Entry 5D1B (X-ray diffraction, 2.90 A resolution); this record covers chain A.

== Chain A ==
Name: Histone deacetylase 8
Source organism: Homo sapiens
Notes: EC 3.5.1.98
UniProt: Q9BY41 (HDAC8_HUMAN); residue numbers follow UniProt; this construct covers 1-377
Sequence (389 residues; numbered 1 to 389; the number before each row is that of its first residue):
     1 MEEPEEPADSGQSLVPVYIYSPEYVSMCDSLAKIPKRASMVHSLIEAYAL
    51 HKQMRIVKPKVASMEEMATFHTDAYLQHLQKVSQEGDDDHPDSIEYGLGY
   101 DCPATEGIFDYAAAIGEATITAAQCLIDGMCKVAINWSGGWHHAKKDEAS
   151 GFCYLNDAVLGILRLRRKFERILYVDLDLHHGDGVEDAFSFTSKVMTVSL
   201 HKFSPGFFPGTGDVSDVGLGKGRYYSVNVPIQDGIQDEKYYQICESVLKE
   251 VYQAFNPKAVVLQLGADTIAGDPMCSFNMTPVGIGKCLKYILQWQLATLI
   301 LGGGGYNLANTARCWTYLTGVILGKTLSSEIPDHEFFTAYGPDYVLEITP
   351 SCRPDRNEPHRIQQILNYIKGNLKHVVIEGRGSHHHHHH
Not modelled in the structure: 1-13, 87-94, 378-389
Construct notes: engineered mutation Glu-117 (Gly in Q9BY41); expression tag (378-389)
Swiss-Prot annotation at these positions:
  - active site: His-143 (Proton acceptor)
  - binding site (substrate): Asp-101, Gly-151, Tyr-306
  - binding site (a divalent metal cation): Asp-178, His-180, Asp-267
  - modified residue: Ser-39 (Phosphoserine)
  - natural variant: His-180 (H180R: In CDLS5), Thr-311 (T311M: In CDLS5), Gly-320 (G320R: In CDLS5), His-334 (H334R: In CDLS5)
  - mutagenesis: Ser-39 (S39A: Enhances the deacetylase activity; S39E: Decreases the deacetylase activity), Asp-101 (D101A: Complete loss of catalytical activity. Complete loss of catalytical activity; when associated with F-306; D101E: Partial loss of catalytical activity ...), His-142 to His-143 (Strongly reduces histone deacetylase activity), His-143 (H143A: Loss of catalytic activity), Tyr-306 (Y306F: Loss of catalytic activity. Complete loss of catalytic activity; when associated with A-101)
Ion coordination: K+ site 1: Asp-176, Asp-178, His-180, Ser-199, Leu-200; Zn2+: Asp-178, His-180, Asp-267 (together with trichostatin a); K+ site 2: Phe-189, Thr-192, Val-195, Tyr-225
Ligand contacts: trichostatin a (TSN): Asp-101, His-142, His-143, Gly-151, Phe-152, Asp-178, His-180, Phe-208, Asp-267, Met-274, Gly-304, Tyr-306
Reported in the primary citation:
  - catalytic residues: His-142, His-143, Tyr-306 (citing earlier work)
  - mutagenesis - Y306F: abolished catalytic activity (citing earlier work)
  - disease-associated variants - H180R, G304R: abolished catalytic activity
  - disease-associated variants - G117E (DeltaTm = -3.9 degC), H180R (DeltaTm = -5.8 degC), G304R (DeltaTm = -6.8 degC): decreased stability
  - disease-associated variants - H180R, G304R: abolished binding to M344
  - disease-associated variants - G117E: decreased catalytic activity
  - contacts within the chain: Glu-66/Glu-117 (hydrogen bond)
  - binding site for trichostatin a: Tyr-306 (citing earlier work)
  - disease-associated variants - G117E (DeltaTm = 3.0 degC): decreased binding to M344

== In short ==
Bound to chain A: trichostatin a. Asp-176, Asp-178, His-180, Ser-199 and Leu-200 coordinate K+ site 1.
Asp-178, His-180 and Asp-267 form the Zn2+ site. From UniProt: active-site residue His-143, 3
substrate-binding residues, 3 divalent metal cation-binding residues and 5 mutagenesis sites. The paper
reports catalytic residues His-142, His-143 and Tyr-306; Y306F, H180R and G304R abolish catalytic activity.
Chain A is Histone deacetylase 8 (Homo sapiens); the structure, Crystal structure of G117E HDAC8 in complex
with TSA, was determined by X-ray diffraction together with 5D1C and 5D1D from the same study.
